Entry 6YXU (electron microscopy, 3.08 A resolution); this record covers chains A and B of the 6 polymer chains in the assembly.

[Chain A (and B)]
Molecule: DNA-directed RNA polymerase subunit alpha
Source organism: Mycolicibacterium smegmatis MC2 155
Notes: EC 2.7.7.6; chain B of this document is another copy of the same molecule, construct and numbering; everything in this record applies to it too
UniProt: A0QSL8 (RPOA_MYCS2); numbering as in UniProt (aligned over 1-350)
Sequence (350 residues; row label = number of the first residue in the row):
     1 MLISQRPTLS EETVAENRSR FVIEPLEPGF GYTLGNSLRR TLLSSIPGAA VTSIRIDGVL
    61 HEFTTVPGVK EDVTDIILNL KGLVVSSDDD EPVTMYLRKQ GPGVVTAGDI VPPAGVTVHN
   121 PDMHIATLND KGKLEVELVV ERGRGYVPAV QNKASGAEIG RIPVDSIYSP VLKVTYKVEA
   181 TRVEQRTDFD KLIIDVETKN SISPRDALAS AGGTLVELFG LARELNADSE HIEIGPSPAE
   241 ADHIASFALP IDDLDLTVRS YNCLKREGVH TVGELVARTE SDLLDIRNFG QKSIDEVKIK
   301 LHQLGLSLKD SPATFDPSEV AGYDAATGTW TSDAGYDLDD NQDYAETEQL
Unresolved in the structure: 227-350 (chain B: 234-350)

[Chain A / chain B interface]
Pairs across the interface (68; chain A residue first):
  Met1(A) with Glu141(B), hydrogen bond (backbone-side chain); Arg142(B); Gly143(B); Tyr168(B)
  Leu2(A) with Asp90(B); Arg142(B); Gly143(B); Arg144(B)
  Ile3(A) with Arg144(B)
  Arg6(A) with Glu217(B), salt bridge
  Pro7(A) with Leu218(B), hydrophobic; Leu221(B)
  Leu9(A) with Leu221(B); Ala222(B), hydrophobic
  Glu27(A) with Ser44(B); Arg144(B), salt bridge
  Pro28(A) with Arg40(B)
  Gly29(A) with Arg40(B), hydrogen bond (backbone-side chain)
  Phe30(A) with Thr41(B); Leu218(B), hydrophobic
  Thr33(A) with Asn36(B); Ser37(B), hydrogen bond (side chain-backbone)
  Leu34(A) with Phe219(B), hydrophobic
  Ser37(A) with Thr33(B)
  Arg40(A) with Gly29(B), hydrogen bond (side chain-backbone); Thr33(B), hydrogen bond
  Ser45(A) with Phe30(B); His231(B)
  Pro47(A) with Met1(B), hydrophobic
  Gly143(A) with Met1(B)
  Arg144(A) with Glu27(B), salt bridge; His231(B)
  Arg205(A) with Leu225(B), hydrogen bond (side chain-backbone)
  Asp206(A) with Asn226(B), hydrogen bond
  Ala209(A) with Ala222(B); Arg223(B)
  Ser210(A) with Ser229(B), hydrogen bond (side chain-backbone); Glu230(B)
  Gly212(A) with Phe219(B)
  Gly213(A) with Arg223(B); Glu230(B)
  Thr214(A) with Phe30(B); Glu230(B); His231(B), hydrogen bond
  Leu215(A) with Phe219(B), hydrophobic
  Val216(A) with Phe219(B); Gly220(B)
  Glu217(A) with Glu233(B)
  Leu218(A) with Leu26(B), hydrophobic
  Phe219(A) with Leu34(B), hydrophobic; Ser37(B); Leu38(B), hydrophobic; Leu215(B), hydrophobic; Phe219(B), hydrophobic
  Leu221(A) with Arg6(B); Pro7(B); Leu9(B); Glu233(B)
  Ala222(A) with Leu208(B); Ala209(B)
  Arg223(A) with Ala209(B); Gly213(B); Val216(B)
  Glu224(A) with Arg6(B), salt bridge
  Leu225(A) with Leu9(B), hydrophobic; Arg205(B); Ala209(B)
  Asn226(A) with Arg205(B)
Other interface residues (no listed pair), chain A (44 interface residues in all): Thr8, Phe21, Ile23, Leu26, Leu38, Thr41, Leu208, Gly220
Other interface residues (no listed pair), chain B (49 interface residues in all): Glu11, Phe21, Ile23, Tyr32, Asp206, Gly212, Ala227, Asp228

[Summary]
44 residues of chain A and 49 residues of chain B are in contact; the contacts include 9 hydrogen bonds and 4
salt bridges. Polar pairs include Arg6(A)-Glu217(B), Glu27(A)-Arg144(B) and Glu224(A)-Arg6(B).
Chain A and chain B are both DNA-directed RNA polymerase subunit alpha (Mycolicibacterium smegmatis MC2 155);
the structure, Structure of Mycobacterium smegmatis HelD protein in complex with RNA polymerase core - State
I, primary ..., was determined by electron microscopy together with 6YYS and 6VSX from the same study.
